PDB entry 7JZZ | electron microscopy, 3.20 A resolution | chains J and M of the 12 polymer chains in the assembly

Chain J:
Name: AcrF14
Chain sequence (124 residues; each row starts with the number of its first residue):
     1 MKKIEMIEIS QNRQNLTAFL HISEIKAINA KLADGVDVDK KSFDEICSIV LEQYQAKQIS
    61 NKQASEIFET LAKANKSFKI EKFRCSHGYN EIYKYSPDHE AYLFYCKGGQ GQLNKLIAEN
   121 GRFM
Not modelled in the structure: 1-79
From the paper describing this entry:
  - binding site for the 61-nt RNA strand (chain M): Tyr89, Glu91

Chain M:
Molecule: 61-nt RNA strand
Organism: Pseudomonas aeruginosa
Sequence (61 nucleotides; numbered 1 to 61; the number before each row is that of its first residue):
     1 CUAAGAAAUU CACGGCGGGC UUGAUGUCCG CGUCUACCUG AUUCACUGCC GUAUAGGCAG
    61 C
Construct notes: conflict A41 (G1458 in 313291946), A53 (G1446 in 313291946)

Chain J / chain M interface:
Residue-residue contacts - 7 pairs, chain J then chain M:
  Gly88(J) with G23(M), base contact
  Tyr89(J) with G23(M), base contact; A24(M), stacking on the base
  Glu91(J) with A24(M), hydrogen bond to the base
  His99(J) with U27(M), base contact
  Lys107(J) with U21(M), hydrogen bond to the base; U22(M), hydrogen bond to the base

Overview:
The chain J/chain M interface involves 5 residues from each chain; the contacts include 3 hydrogen bonds and 1
aromatic stacking contact. Polar pairs include Glu91(J)-A24(M), Lys107(J)-U21(M) and Lys107(J)-U22(M). The
paper reports a binding site for the 61-nt RNA strand (chain M) at Tyr89(J) and Glu91(J).
Chain J is AcrF14 and chain M is a 61-nt RNA strand (Pseudomonas aeruginosa); the structure, Cryo-EM structure
of CRISPR-Cas surveillance complex with AcrIF14, was determined by electron microscopy, deposited together
with 7JZW and 7JZX.
